Entry 8WMS (X-ray diffraction, 2.40 A resolution); this record covers chains A and B.

== Chain A ==
Molecule: E3 ubiquitin-protein ligase UHRF1
Source organism: Homo sapiens
Notes: EC 2.3.2.27
UniProtKB: Q96T88 (UHRF1_HUMAN); numbering as in UniProt (aligned over 299-366)
Amino-acid sequence (68 residues; row label = number of the first residue in the row):
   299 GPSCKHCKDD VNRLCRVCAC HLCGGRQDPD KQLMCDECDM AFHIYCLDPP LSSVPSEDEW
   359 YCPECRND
Not modelled in the structure: 365-366
Bound ions: Zn2+ site 1: Cys302, Cys305, Cys313, Cys316; Zn2+ site 2: Cys318, Cys321, His341, Cys344; Zn2+ site 3: His319, Glu362; Zn2+ site 4: Cys333, Cys336, Cys360, Cys363
Curated features (UniProtKB/Swiss-Prot):
  - zinc finger: Asn310 to Asp366 (PHD-type)
  - region (Histone H3R2me0 binding): Cys333 to Asp337, Pro353 to Glu355
  - site: Cys316 (Histone H3K4me0 binding), Pro327 (Histone H3R2me0 binding), Gln330 (Histone H3R2me0 binding)
  - mutagenesis: Gln330 (Q330A/K: Does not affect ability to bind histone H3 peptide), Asp334 to Glu335 (Abolishes binding to histone H3), Asp334 (D334A: Impaired binding to histone H3), Asp337 (D337A: Impaired binding to histone H3)

== Chain B ==
Molecule: Developmental pluripotency-associated protein 3
Source organism: Homo sapiens
UniProtKB: Q6W0C5 (DPPA3_HUMAN); residues 81-118 here = UniProt positions 81-118
Amino-acid sequence (38 residues; each row starts with the number of its first residue):
    81 SRRGVRTLLS VQREKMARLR YMLLGGVRTH ERRPTNKE
Not modelled in the structure: 81-83, 108-118
From the paper describing this entry:
  - contacts within the chain: Thr87-Ser90 (hydrogen bond)
  - conformationally variable residues (order/disorder transition): Leu88 to Tyr101
  - mutagenesis - K95P, M96A/L99A, R98A/M102A: unchanged binding to E3 ubiquitin-protein ligase UHRF1 (chain A)
  - mutagenesis - R93P/A97P (Kd 9.39 uM): decreased binding to E3 ubiquitin-protein ligase UHRF1 (chain A)

== Chain A / chain B interface ==
Pairs across the interface (25; chain A residue first):
  Cys316(A) with Leu88(B)
  Pro327(A) with Thr87(B); Leu88(B), hydrogen bond (backbone-backbone); Leu89(B), hydrogen bond (backbone-backbone); Gln92(B)
  Asp328(A) with Thr87(B); Leu89(B)
  Gln330(A) with Thr87(B); Leu88(B), hydrogen bond (backbone-backbone)
  Leu331(A) with Arg86(B)
  Met332(A) with Arg86(B), hydrogen bond (backbone-backbone); Thr87(B); Leu88(B); Val91(B), hydrophobic
  Cys333(A) with Arg86(B), hydrogen bond (backbone-side chain)
  Asp334(A) with Arg86(B), salt bridge
  Asp337(A) with Arg86(B), salt bridge
  Val352(A) with Val85(B), hydrophobic
  Pro353(A) with Val85(B)
  Glu355(A) with Gly84(B); Val85(B), hydrogen bond (backbone-backbone)
  Asp356(A) with Gly84(B), hydrogen bond (backbone-backbone); Val85(B)
  Glu357(A) with Val85(B)
  Trp358(A) with Val85(B), hydrophobic
Other interface residues (no listed pair), chain A (17 interface residues in all): Ala317, Ala339
The authors on this interface:
  - residue pairs: Met332(A)-Arg86(B), Asp334(A)-Arg86(B) (salt bridge), Val85(B)-Val352(A) (hydrophobic contact), Val85(B)-Pro353(A) (hydrophobic contact), Val85(B)-Trp358(A) (hydrophobic contact), Arg86(B)-Asp337(A), Thr87(B)-Leu331(A) (hydrophobic contact), Leu88(B)-Ala317(A), Leu88(B)-Gln330(A), Leu88(B)-Met332(A), Leu88(B)-Ala339(A)
  - interface residues, chain A: Met332(A), Asp337(A), Glu355(A), Asp356(A)
  - hot spots on chain A (mutagenesis) - M332A (Kd 8.07 uM): decreased binding to Developmental pluripotency-associated protein 3 (chain B)
  - interface residues, chain B: Val85(B)
  - hot spots on chain B (mutagenesis) - R86A, R86A/T87A (Kd 85.0 uM), T87A (Kd 16.5 uM): decreased binding to E3 ubiquitin-protein ligase UHRF1 (chain A)

== Overview ==
The interface between chain A and chain B involves 17 residues on one side and 8 on the other, with 7 hydrogen
bonds and 2 salt bridges. Polar contacts include Asp334(A)-Arg86(B), Asp337(A)-Arg86(B) and
Cys333(A)-Arg86(B). The authors report contacts between Met332(A) and Arg86(B), Arg86(B) and Asp337(A) and
Leu88(B) and Ala317(A) among others; a salt bridge between Asp334(A) and Arg86(B); hydrophobic contacts
between Val85(B) and Val352(A), Val85(B) and Pro353(A) and Val85(B) and Trp358(A) among others. From the
paper: R93P/A97P, R86A and R86A/T87A of chain B, among others, reduce binding to E3 ubiquitin-protein ligase
UHRF1 (chain A); interface residues Met332(A), Asp337(A) and Val85(B) among others; 8 substitutions were
tested in all.
Chain A is E3 ubiquitin-protein ligase UHRF1 and chain B is Developmental pluripotency-associated protein 3,
both from Homo sapiens; the structure, Crystal structure of human DPPA3 in complex with human UHRF1 PHD
domain, was determined by X-ray diffraction.
